Entry 5CBZ (X-ray diffraction, 2.20 A resolution); this record covers chains B and C of the 4 polymer chains in the assembly.

# Chain B
Molecule: AncMR DNA Binding Domain
Chain sequence (105 residues; row label = number of the first residue in the row):
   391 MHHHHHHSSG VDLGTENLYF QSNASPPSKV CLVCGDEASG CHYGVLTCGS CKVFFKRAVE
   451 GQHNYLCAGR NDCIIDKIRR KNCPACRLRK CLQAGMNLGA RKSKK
Not modelled in the structure: 391-417, 492-495
Bound ions: Zn2+ site 1: Cys421, Cys424, Cys438, Cys441; Zn2+ site 2: Cys457, Cys463, Cys473, Cys476

# Chain C
Molecule: 18-nt DNA strand
Sequence (18 nucleotides; row label = number of the first residue in the row):
     1 CCAGAACAGA GTGTTCTG

# How chain B and chain C interact
Contacting residue pairs (13):
  Gly439(B) with DT14(C), base contact
  Ser440(B) with DG13(C), sugar contact; DT14(C), base contact
  Val443(B) with DG13(C), base contact
  Phe444(B) with DT12(C), phosphate contact
  Arg447(B) with DT12(C), base contact; DG13(C), hydrogen bond to the base
  Tyr455(B) with DT12(C), hydrogen bond to the phosphate
  Arg470(B) with DG13(C), salt bridge to the phosphate
  Lys471(B) with DT12(C), phosphate contact; DG13(C), salt bridge to the phosphate
  Pro474(B) with DT12(C), phosphate contact
  Arg477(B) with DG13(C), salt bridge to the phosphate
Interface residues without a listed pair, chain B (11 interface residues in all): His453
Interface residues without a listed pair, chain C (4 interface residues in all): DG11

# Overview
Chain B and chain C form an interface of 11 and 4 residues respectively; the contacts include 2 hydrogen bonds
and 3 salt bridges. Polar contacts include Arg447(B)-DG13(C), Tyr455(B)-DT12(C) and Arg470(B)-DG13(C).
Cys421(B), Cys424(B), Cys438(B) and Cys441(B) coordinate Zn2+ site 1.
Here chain B is AncMR DNA Binding Domain and chain C is an 18-nt DNA strand. Entry 5CBZ (AncMR DNA Binding
Domain - (+)GRE Complex) was determined by X-ray diffraction (same publication as 5CBX, 5CBY, 5CC0 and 5CC1).
